PDB entry 8VIP | X-ray diffraction, 1.77 A resolution | chain A

== Chain A ==
Protein: Fatty acid kinase A
Organism: Staphylococcus aureus subsp. aureus NCTC 8325
UniProtKB: Q2FZ58 (Y1193_STAA8); numbering as in UniProt (aligned over 1-212)
Chain sequence (232 residues; numbered -19 to 212; the number before each row is that of its first residue; numbers below 1 keep their minus sign (Met-19 is residue -19)):
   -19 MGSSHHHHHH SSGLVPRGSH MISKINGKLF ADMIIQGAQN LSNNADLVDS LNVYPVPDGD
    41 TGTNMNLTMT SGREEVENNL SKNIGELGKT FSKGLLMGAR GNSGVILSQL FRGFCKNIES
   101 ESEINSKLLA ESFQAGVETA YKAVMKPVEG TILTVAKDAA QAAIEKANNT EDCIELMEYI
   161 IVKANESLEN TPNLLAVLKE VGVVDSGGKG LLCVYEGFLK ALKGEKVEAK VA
Unresolved in the structure: -19 to 0, 210-212
Differences from the reference sequence: expression tag (-19 to 0)
Metal / ion sites: Mn2+ site 1: Asn32, Asp38, Asp40 (together with AMP-PNP); Mn2+ site 2: Asp38, Asp40 (together with AMP-PNP)
Small-molecule neighbours: AMP-PNP (ANP; phosphoaminophosphonic acid-adenylate ester): Asn32, Tyr34, Pro35, Val36, Asp38, Asp40, Thr41, Asn44, Gly81, Asn82, Ser83, Ile86, Val124, Lys126, Pro127, Val128, Thr131, Ile132, Leu133, Asp185, Ser186, Gly187, Gly188
Reported in the primary citation:
  - mutagenesis - D38A/D40A: abolished catalytic activity

== Overview ==
Bound to chain A: AMP-PNP. The Mn2+ site 1 is built by Asn32, Asp38 and Asp40. Asp38 and Asp40 form the Mn2+
site 2. From the paper: D38A/D40A abolish catalytic activity.
Chain A is Fatty acid kinase A (Staphylococcus aureus subsp. aureus NCTC 8325); the structure, Crystal
structure of the N-terminal domain of fatty acid kinase A (FakA) from Staphylococcus aureus (Mn ..., was
determined by X-ray diffraction (same publication as 8VIQ, 8VIR and 8VIT).
